Entry 9EUH (electron microscopy, 4.40 A resolution (low resolution: residue-level contacts below are approximate; hydrogen-bond / salt-bridge calls are withheld)); this record covers chains J and D of the 15 polymer chains in the assembly.

# Chain J
Protein: TmpF
From: Staphylococcus phage 812
UniProtKB: A0A0U1WGD3 (A0A0U1WGD3_9CAUD); residue numbers follow UniProt; this construct covers 1-1019
Amino-acid sequence (1019 residues; numbered 1 to 1019; the number before each row is that of its first residue):
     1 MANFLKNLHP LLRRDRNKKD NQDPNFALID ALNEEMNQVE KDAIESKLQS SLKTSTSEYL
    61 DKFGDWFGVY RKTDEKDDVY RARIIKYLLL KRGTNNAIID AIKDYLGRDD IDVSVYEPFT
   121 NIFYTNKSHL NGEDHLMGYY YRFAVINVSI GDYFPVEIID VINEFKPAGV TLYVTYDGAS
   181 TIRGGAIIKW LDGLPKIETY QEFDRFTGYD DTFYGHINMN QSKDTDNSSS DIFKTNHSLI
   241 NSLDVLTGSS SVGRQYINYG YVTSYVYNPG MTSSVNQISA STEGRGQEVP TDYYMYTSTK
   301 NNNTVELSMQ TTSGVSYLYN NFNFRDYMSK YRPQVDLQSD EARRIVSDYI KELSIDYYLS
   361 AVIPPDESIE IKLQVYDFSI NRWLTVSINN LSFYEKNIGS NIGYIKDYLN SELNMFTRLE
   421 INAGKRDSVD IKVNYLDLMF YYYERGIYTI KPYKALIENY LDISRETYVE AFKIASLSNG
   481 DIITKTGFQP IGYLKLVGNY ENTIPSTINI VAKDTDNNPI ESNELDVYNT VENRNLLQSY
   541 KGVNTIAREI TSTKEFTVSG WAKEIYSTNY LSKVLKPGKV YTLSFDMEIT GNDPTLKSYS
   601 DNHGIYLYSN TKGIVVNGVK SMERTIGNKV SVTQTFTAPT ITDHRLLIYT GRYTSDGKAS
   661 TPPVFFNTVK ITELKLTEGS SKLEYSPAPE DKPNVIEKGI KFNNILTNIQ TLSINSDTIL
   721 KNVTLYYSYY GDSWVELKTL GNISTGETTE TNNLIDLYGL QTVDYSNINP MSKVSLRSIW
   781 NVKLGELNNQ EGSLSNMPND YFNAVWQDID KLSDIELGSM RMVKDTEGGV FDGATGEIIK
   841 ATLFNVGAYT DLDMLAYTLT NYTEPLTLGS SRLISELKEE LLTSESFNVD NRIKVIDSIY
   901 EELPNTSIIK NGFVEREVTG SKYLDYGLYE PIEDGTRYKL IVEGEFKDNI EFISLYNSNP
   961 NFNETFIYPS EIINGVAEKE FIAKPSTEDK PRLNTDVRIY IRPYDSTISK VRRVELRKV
Not modelled in the structure: 1, 107-1019

# Chain D
Protein: Baseplate component
From: Staphylococcus phage 812
UniProtKB: A0A0U1WF63 (A0A0U1WF63_9CAUD); numbering as in UniProt (aligned over 1-348)
Amino-acid sequence (348 residues; each row starts with the number of its first residue):
     1 MKTRKLTNIL SKLIDKTMAG TSKITDFTPG SASRSLLEAV SLEIEQFYIL TKENIDWGIQ
    61 EGIIEAFDFQ KRQSKRAYGD VTIQFYQPLD MRMYIPAGTT FTSTRQEYPQ QFETLVDYYA
   121 EPDSTEIVVE VYCKETGVAG NVPEGTINTI ASGSSLIRSV NNEYSFNTGT KEESQEDFKR
   181 RFHSFVESRG RATNKSVRYG ALQIPDVEGV YVYEETGHIT VFAHDRNGNL SDTLKEDIID
   241 ALQDYRPSGI MLDVTGVEKE EVNVSATVTI SNKSRIGDTL QKHIESVIRS YLNNLKTSDD
   301 LIITDLIQAI MNIDDVLIYD VSFDNLDENI IVPPQGIIRA GEIKVELK

# How chain J and chain D interact
Pairs across the interface - 44 pairs, chain J then chain D:
  N21(J) - T21(D)
  Q22(J) - T21(D)
  Q22(J) - K23(D)
  D23(J) - T21(D)
  P24(J) - S22(D)
  P24(J) - I24(D)
  A27(J) - T17(D)
  A27(J) - G20(D)
  A27(J) - S22(D)
  D30(J) - K16(D)
  A31(J) - K16(D)
  E34(J) - K16(D)
  E35(J) - R4(D)
  E35(J) - K12(D)
  E35(J) - L13(D)
  Q38(J) - R4(D)
  Q38(J) - Y48(D)
  V39(J) - I44(D)
  V39(J) - F47(D)
  V39(J) - Y48(D)
  D42(J) - M1(D)
  D42(J) - Y48(D)
  E45(J) - M1(D)
  S46(J) - M1(D)
  S50(J) - I55(D)
  Y59(J) - M1(D)
  Y59(J) - I55(D)
  K62(J) - D56(D)
  F63(J) - I59(D)
  D65(J) - K179(D)
  D65(J) - H183(D)
  W66(J) - Q60(D)
  W66(J) - I63(D)
  W66(J) - F178(D)
  W66(J) - F182(D)
  W66(J) - H183(D)
  F67(J) - V186(D)
  G68(J) - H183(D)
  Y70(J) - K179(D)
  Y70(J) - H183(D)
  Y87(J) - E187(D)
  L88(J) - V186(D)
  L88(J) - R189(D)
  R92(J) - R191(D)
Interface residues without a listed pair, chain J (32 interface residues in all): L28, L32, A43, Q49, L90, G93
Interface residues without a listed pair, chain D (35 interface residues in all): I9, T25, V40, T51, Q175, G190, A192, T193

# Summary
32 residues of chain J face 35 of chain D across their interface.
Chain J is TmpF and chain D is Baseplate component, both from Staphylococcus phage 812; the structure, Cryo-EM
structure of Staphylococcus aureus bacteriophage phi812 baseplate in the pre-contraction state - core, and
wedge ..., was determined by electron microscopy.
